3HYP - chains A and B; structure by X-ray diffraction, 2.90 A resolution.

# Chain A (and B)
Protein: Thioredoxin
Organism: Bacteroides fragilis
Notes: fragment: residues in UNP 21-161; chain B of this document is another copy of the same molecule, construct and numbering; everything in this record applies to it too
UniProt: Q64SV7 (Q64SV7_BACFR); residues 1-141 here correspond to UniProt positions 21-161 (UniProt number = residue number + 20)
Chain sequence (141 residues; row label = number of the first residue in the row):
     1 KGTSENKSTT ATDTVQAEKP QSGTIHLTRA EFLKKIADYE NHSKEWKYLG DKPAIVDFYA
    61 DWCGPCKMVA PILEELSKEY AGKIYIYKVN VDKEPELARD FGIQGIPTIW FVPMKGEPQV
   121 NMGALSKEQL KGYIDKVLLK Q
Disordered / not traced: 1-22, 140-141 (chain B: 1-22)
Disulfides: C63-C66
Sequence notes: engineered mutation G105 (Ser125 in Q64SV7)
Metal / ion sites: Zn2+ site 1: E40 (shared with D100(B) of chain B); Zn2+ site 2: E96, D100 (shared with E40(B) of chain B)

# Interface between chain A and chain B
Pairs across the interface (88; chain A residue first):
  G23(A) with E74(B); S77(B); K78(B)
  T24(A) with E74(B), hydrogen bond; S77(B); I86(B); K88(B)
  I25(A) with I86(B), hydrogen bond (backbone-backbone); Y87(B); K88(B), hydrogen bond (backbone-backbone)
  H26(A) with Y59(B), hydrogen bond; K88(B)
  L27(A) with Y87(B), hydrophobic; K88(B), hydrogen bond (backbone-backbone); V89(B)
  T28(A) with E94(B)
  R29(A) with E94(B), hydrogen bond (backbone-side chain); E96(B), salt bridge
  F32(A) with L97(B), hydrophobic; F101(B), hydrophobic
  L33(A) with L49(B)
  K34(A) with L49(B)
  K35(A) with Y48(B); G50(B), hydrogen bond (backbone-backbone)
  I36(A) with W46(B), hydrophobic; K47(B); Y48(B); L49(B), hydrogen bond (backbone-backbone); Y87(B), hydrophobic
  A37(A) with W46(B), hydrophobic; K47(B); L49(B), hydrophobic
  D38(A) with K44(B), salt bridge; L49(B)
  Y39(A) with L97(B), hydrophobic; D100(B), hydrogen bond; F101(B), hydrophobic
  E40(A) with K44(B), hydrogen bond (backbone-side chain); E96(B); D100(B)
  N41(A) with N41(B), hydrogen bond (backbone-side chain); H42(B); S43(B); K44(B), hydrogen bond (side chain-backbone)
  S43(A) with K44(B), hydrogen bond
  K44(A) with D38(B), hydrogen bond (side chain-backbone); Y39(B); E40(B); N41(B)
  W46(A) with I36(B), hydrophobic; A37(B), hydrophobic
  Y48(A) with K35(B); I36(B)
  L49(A) with L33(B); K34(B); K35(B); I36(B), hydrogen bond (backbone-backbone); D38(B)
  G50(A) with K35(B), hydrogen bond (backbone-backbone)
  Y59(A) with H26(B), hydrogen bond
  L73(A) with T24(B)
  E74(A) with G23(B); T24(B), hydrogen bond
  S77(A) with G23(B), hydrogen bond (side chain-backbone); T24(B)
  K78(A) with G23(B)
  I86(A) with T24(B); I25(B), hydrogen bond (backbone-backbone)
  Y87(A) with I25(B); L27(B), hydrophobic; K35(B); I36(B), hydrophobic
  K88(A) with T24(B); I25(B), hydrogen bond (backbone-backbone); H26(B); L27(B), hydrogen bond (backbone-backbone)
  V89(A) with L27(B), hydrophobic
  E94(A) with T28(B); R29(B), hydrogen bond (side chain-backbone)
  E96(A) with R29(B), salt bridge; E40(B)
  L97(A) with R29(B); F32(B), hydrophobic; Y39(B), hydrophobic
  D100(A) with Y39(B), hydrogen bond; E40(B)
  F101(A) with Y39(B), hydrophobic
  W110(A) with F32(B), hydrophobic
Other interface residues (no listed pair), chain A (42 interface residues in all): H42, K47, V56, Y85
Other interface residues (no listed pair), chain B (42 interface residues in all): V56, L73, Y85, W110

# Overview
The chain A/chain B interface involves 42 residues from each chain, with 24 hydrogen bonds and 3 salt bridges.
Polar pairs include R29(A)-E96(B), D38(A)-K44(B) and T24(A)-E74(B). E96(A) and D100(A) coordinate Zn2+ site 2.
Chain A and chain B are both Thioredoxin (Bacteroides fragilis); the structure, Crystal structure of
Bacteroides fragilis TrxP_S105G mutant, was determined by X-ray diffraction (same publication as 3HXS).
